PDB entry 8JQM | electron microscopy, 2.80 A resolution | chains M and N of the 8 polymer chains in the assembly

# Chain M
Molecule: 4F10 Fab Heavy Chain
Source organism: Homo sapiens
Notes: antibody fragment or engineered binder
Amino-acid sequence (120 residues; each row starts with the number of its first residue):
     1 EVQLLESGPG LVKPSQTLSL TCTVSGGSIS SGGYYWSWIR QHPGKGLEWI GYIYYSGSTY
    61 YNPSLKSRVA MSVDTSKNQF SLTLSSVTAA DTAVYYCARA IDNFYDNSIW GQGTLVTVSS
Unresolved in the structure: 120
Disulfides: Cys22-Cys97

# Chain N
Molecule: 4F10 Fab Light Chain
Source organism: Homo sapiens
Notes: antibody fragment or engineered binder
Amino-acid sequence (108 residues; numbered 1 to 108; the number before each row is that of its first residue):
     1 DIQMTQSPSS LSASVGDRVT IACRASQSIT NFLNWYQQKP GKAPKLLIYA VSNLQSGVPS
    61 RFSGSGSGTD FTLTISSVRP EDFATYFCQQ SYSPPYTFGQ GTKVDIKR
Unresolved in the structure: 108
Disulfides: Cys23-Cys88

# How chain M and chain N interact
Contacting residue pairs - 25 pairs, chain M then chain N:
  Tyr35(M) - Tyr96(N)
  Gln41(M) - Gln38(N)  hydrogen bond
  Leu47(M) - Phe98(N)  hydrophobic
  Trp49(M) - Pro95(N)  hydrophobic
  Trp49(M) - Tyr96(N)
  Tyr60(M) - Pro94(N)
  Tyr60(M) - Pro95(N)
  Asn62(M) - Pro95(N)
  Tyr96(M) - Gln38(N)
  Tyr96(M) - Ala43(N)  hydrophobic
  Phe104(M) - Tyr49(N)
  Tyr105(M) - Asn31(N)  hydrogen bond
  Tyr105(M) - Phe32(N)  hydrophobic
  Tyr105(M) - Tyr49(N)  hydrophobic
  Tyr105(M) - Ala50(N)  hydrophobic
  Asp106(M) - Tyr36(N)
  Asp106(M) - Gln89(N)  hydrogen bond
  Asp106(M) - Ser91(N)
  Asp106(M) - Tyr96(N)
  Asn107(M) - Leu46(N)
  Asn107(M) - Tyr49(N)
  Asn107(M) - Gln55(N)
  Trp110(M) - Tyr36(N)
  Trp110(M) - Pro44(N)
  Gly111(M) - Ala43(N)
Other interface residues (no listed pair), chain M (17 interface residues in all): Ile39, Pro63, Ser108, Gln112
Other interface residues (no listed pair), chain N (18 interface residues in all): Asn34, Phe87

# In short
17 residues of chain M face 18 of chain N across their interface, with 3 hydrogen bonds. Polar pairs include
Gln41(M)-Gln38(N), Tyr105(M)-Asn31(N) and Asp106(M)-Gln89(N).
Here chain M is 4F10 Fab Heavy Chain and chain N is 4F10 Fab Light Chain, both from Homo sapiens. Entry 8JQM
(CryoEM structure of sNS1 complexed with Fab 4F10) was determined by electron microscopy together with 8JKF
from the same study.
